6FE1 - chains A and B; structure by X-ray diffraction, 1.95 A resolution.

# Chain A
Molecule: Carbonic anhydrase 9
Organism: Homo sapiens
Notes: EC 4.2.1.1
UniProtKB: Q16790 (CAH9_HUMAN); the construct lacks a stretch of the UniProt sequence and is renumbered around it, so the offset changes along the chain: 1-11 = UniProt 137-147; 15-50 = UniProt 148-183; 51-54 = UniProt 185-188; 55-72 = UniProt 191-208; 7 more segments
Amino-acid sequence (257 residues; row label = number of the first residue in the row; note: 12 numbers in that range are skipped by the numbering (no residue carries them; nothing is unmodelled there); a row labelled like 54A-54B holds insertion residues (54A, then the next letters in order); numbers below 1 keep their minus sign (Gly-1 is residue -1)):
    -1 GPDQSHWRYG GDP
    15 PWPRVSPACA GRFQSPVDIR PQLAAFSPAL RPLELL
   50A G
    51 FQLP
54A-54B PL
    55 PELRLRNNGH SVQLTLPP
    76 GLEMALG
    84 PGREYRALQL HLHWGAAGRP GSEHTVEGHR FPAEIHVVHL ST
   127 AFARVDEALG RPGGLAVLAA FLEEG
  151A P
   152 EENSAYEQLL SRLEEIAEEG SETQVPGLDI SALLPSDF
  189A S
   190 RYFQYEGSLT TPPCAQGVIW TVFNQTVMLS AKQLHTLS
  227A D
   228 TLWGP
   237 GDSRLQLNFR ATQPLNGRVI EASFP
Disordered / not traced: -1 to 4
Sequence notes: expression tag (-1 to 0); engineered mutation Ser41 (Cys174 in Q16790)
Swiss-Prot annotation at these positions:
  - active site: His64 (Proton donor/acceptor)
  - binding site (Zn(2+)): His94, His96, His119
  - binding site (substrate): Thr199, Thr200
  - glycosylation: Asn213 (N-linked (GlcNAc...) asparagine)
Disulfides: Cys23-Cys203
Bound ions: Zn2+: His94, His96, His119 (together with V14)
Residues lining bound ligands: V14 (3-(cyclooctylamino)-2,5,6-trifluoro-4-[(2-hydroxyethyl)sulfonyl]benzenesulfonamide): Trp5, Tyr7, Asn62, His64, Ser65, Gln67, Leu91, Gln92, His94, His96, Glu106, His119, Val121, Val131, Leu135, Leu141, Val143, Leu198, Thr199, Thr200, Pro201, Trp209
What the authors report for this chain:
  - binding site for V14: Asn62, Gln92

# Chain B
Molecule: Carbonic anhydrase 9
Organism: Homo sapiens
Notes: EC 4.2.1.1
UniProtKB: Q16790 (CAH9_HUMAN); the construct lacks a stretch of the UniProt sequence and is renumbered around it, so the offset changes along the chain: 4-50 = UniProt 137-183; 51-54 = UniProt 185-188; 55-72 = UniProt 191-208; 76-82 = UniProt 209-215; 6 more segments
Amino-acid sequence (257 residues; each row starts with the number of its first residue; note: 9 numbers in that range are skipped by the numbering (no residue carries them; nothing is unmodelled there); a row labelled like 54A-54B holds insertion residues (54A, then the next letters in order)):
     2 GPDQSHWRYG GDPPWPRVSP ACAGRFQSPV DIRPQLAAFS PALRPLELL
   50A G
    51 FQLP
54A-54B PL
    55 PELRLRNNGH SVQLTLPP
    76 GLEMALG
    84 PGREYRALQL HLHWGAAGRP GSEHTVEGHR FPAEIHVVHL ST
   127 AFARVDEALG RPGGLAVLAA FLEEG
  151A P
   152 EENSAYEQLL SRLEEIAEEG SETQVPGLDI SALLPSDF
  189A S
   190 RYFQYEGSLT TPPCAQGVIW TVFNQTVMLS AKQLHTLS
  227A D
   228 TLWGP
   237 GDSRLQLNFR ATQPLNGRVI EASFP
Disordered / not traced: 2-15
Sequence notes: expression tag (2-3); engineered mutation Ser41 (Cys174 in Q16790)
Swiss-Prot annotation at these positions:
  - active site: His64 (Proton donor/acceptor)
  - binding site (Zn(2+)): His94, His96, His119
  - binding site (substrate): Thr199, Thr200
  - glycosylation: Asn213 (N-linked (GlcNAc...) asparagine)
Disulfides: Cys23-Cys203
Bound ions: Zn2+: His94, His96, His119 (together with V14)
Residues lining bound ligands: V14 (3-(cyclooctylamino)-2,5,6-trifluoro-4-[(2-hydroxyethyl)sulfonyl]benzenesulfonamide): Asn62, His64, Ser65, Gln67, Leu91, Gln92, His94, His96, Glu106, His119, Val121, Val131, Leu135, Leu141, Val143, Leu198, Thr199, Thr200, Trp209
What the authors report for this chain:
  - binding site for V14: Asn62, Gln92

# How chain A and chain B interact
Contacting residue pairs (31):
  Phe27(A) - Pro84(B)  hydrophobic
  Phe27(A) - Gly85(B)
  Ala39(A) - Pro42(B)  hydrophobic
  Ala39(A) - Ala43(B)
  Phe40(A) - Phe40(B)
  Phe40(A) - Pro42(B)
  Ser41(A) - Ser41(B)
  Pro42(A) - Ala39(B)  hydrophobic
  Pro42(A) - Phe40(B)
  Ala43(A) - Ala39(B)
  Ala43(A) - Val255(B)  hydrophobic
  Ala43(A) - Glu257(B)
  Pro84(A) - Phe27(B)
  Pro84(A) - Asn252(B)
  Pro84(A) - Gly253(B)
  Gly85(A) - Phe27(B)
  Glu87(A) - Arg26(B)  salt bridge
  Ser124(A) - Pro138(B)
  Ala127(A) - Gly136(B)
  Ala127(A) - Arg137(B)  hydrogen bond (backbone-side chain)
  Ala127(A) - Pro138(B)
  Phe128(A) - Arg137(B)
  Gly136(A) - Ala127(B)
  Arg137(A) - Ala127(B)  hydrogen bond (side chain-backbone)
  Arg137(A) - Phe128(B)
  Pro138(A) - Ala127(B)
  Pro138(A) - Pro138(B)
  Glu195(A) - Arg86(B)
  Val255(A) - Ala43(B)  hydrophobic
  Glu257(A) - Ser41(B)  hydrogen bond
  Glu257(A) - Ala43(B)
Also at the interface, not in a pair above, chain A (21 interface residues in all): Glu133, Gly253, Arg254
Also at the interface, not in a pair above, chain B (24 interface residues in all): Ser124, Glu133, Gly139, Glu195, Arg254

# In short
The interface between chain A and chain B involves 21 residues on one side and 24 on the other, with 3
hydrogen bonds and 1 salt bridge. Polar contacts include Glu87(A)-Arg26(B), Ala127(A)-Arg137(B) and
Glu257(A)-Ser41(B). Chain A binds compound V14. From the paper: a binding site for V14 at Asn62(A), Gln92(A)
and Asn62(B) among others.
Chain A and chain B are both Carbonic anhydrase 9 (Homo sapiens); the structure, Three dimensional structure
of human carbonic anhydrase IX in complex with benzenesulfonamide, was determined by X-ray diffraction,
deposited together with 6FE0, 6FE2, 6G98 and 6G9U.
